Entry 8VN9 (X-ray diffraction, 1.69 A resolution); this record covers chains C and B of the 4 polymer chains in the assembly.

# Chain C
Molecule: 21-nt DNA strand
Sequence (21 nucleotides; each row starts with the number of its first residue):
   401 TTGACTCTCTTAAGAGAGTCA
Bound ions: Mg2+: DA413, DG414 (shared with Asn319(B) of chain B); Na+: DA413, DG414 (shared with Asn319(B) of chain B)

# Chain B
Name: Intron-encoded endonuclease I-PpoI
From: Physarum polycephalum
Notes: EC 3.1.-.-
Reference sequence: Q94702 (PPO1_PHYPO); residues 202-363 here correspond to UniProt positions 2-163 (UniProt number = residue number - 200)
Chain sequence (162 residues; row label = number of the first residue in the row):
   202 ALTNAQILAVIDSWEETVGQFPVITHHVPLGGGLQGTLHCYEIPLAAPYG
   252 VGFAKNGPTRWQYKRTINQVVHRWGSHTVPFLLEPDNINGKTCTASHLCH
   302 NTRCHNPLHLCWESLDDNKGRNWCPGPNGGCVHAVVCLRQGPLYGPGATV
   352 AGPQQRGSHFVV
Bound ions: Zn2+ site 1: Cys241, Cys300, Cys305, His310; Mg2+: Asn319 (shared with DA413(C), DG414(C) of chain C); Na+: Asn319 (shared with DA413(C), DG414(C) of chain C); Zn2+ site 2: Cys325, Cys332, His334, Cys338

# Chain C / chain B interface
Contacting residue pairs (26; chain C residue first):
  DA413(C) - Leu316(B)  base contact
  DA413(C) - Asn319(B)  phosphate contact
  DA413(C) - Lys320(B)  base contact
  DA413(C) - Asn323(B)  hydrogen bond to the phosphate
  DA413(C) - Leu344(B)  phosphate contact
  DG414(C) - Arg261(B)  base contact
  DG414(C) - Thr295(B)  phosphate contact
  DG414(C) - Ala296(B)  phosphate contact
  DG414(C) - Ser297(B)  phosphate contact
  DG414(C) - His298(B)  salt bridge to the phosphate
  DG414(C) - Leu316(B)  sugar contact
  DG414(C) - Asn319(B)  hydrogen bond to the phosphate
  DA415(C) - Asn257(B)  base contact
  DA415(C) - Arg261(B)  salt bridge to the phosphate
  DA415(C) - Thr279(B)  phosphate contact
  DA415(C) - Thr295(B)  phosphate contact
  DA415(C) - Ala296(B)  hydrogen bond to the phosphate
  DA415(C) - Trp313(B)  phosphate contact
  DG416(C) - Asn257(B)  hydrogen bond to the base
  DG416(C) - Gln263(B)  hydrogen bond to the base
  DG416(C) - Trp275(B)  phosphate contact
  DG416(C) - Gly276(B)  hydrogen bond to the phosphate
  DA417(C) - Asn257(B)  base contact
  DA417(C) - Gln263(B)  hydrogen bond to the base
  DA417(C) - Arg274(B)  hydrogen bond to the base
  DG418(C) - Arg274(B)  hydrogen bond to the base
Other interface residues (no listed pair), chain B (18 interface residues in all): Thr303

# In short
The interface between chain C and chain B involves 6 residues on one side and 18 on the other, with 9 hydrogen
bonds and 2 salt bridges. Polar contacts include DG416(C)-Asn257(B), DG416(C)-Gln263(B) and
DA417(C)-Gln263(B). Asn319(B), DA413(C) and DG414(C) form the Mg2+ site.
Here chain C is a 21-nt DNA strand and chain B is Intron-encoded endonuclease I-PpoI (Physarum polycephalum).
Entry 8VN9 (Homing endonuclease I-PpoI-DNA complex:reaction at pH8.0 (Tris) with 500 uM Mg2+ for 80s) was
determined by X-ray diffraction, deposited together with 8VMO, 8VMP, 8VMQ, 8VMR, 8VMS, 8VMT and 35 further
entries.
